6XAM - chain A; structure by X-ray diffraction, 1.48 A resolution.

Chain A:
Protein: NzeB
From: Streptomyces sp. NRRL F-5053
Sequence (401 residues; row label = number of the first residue in the row):
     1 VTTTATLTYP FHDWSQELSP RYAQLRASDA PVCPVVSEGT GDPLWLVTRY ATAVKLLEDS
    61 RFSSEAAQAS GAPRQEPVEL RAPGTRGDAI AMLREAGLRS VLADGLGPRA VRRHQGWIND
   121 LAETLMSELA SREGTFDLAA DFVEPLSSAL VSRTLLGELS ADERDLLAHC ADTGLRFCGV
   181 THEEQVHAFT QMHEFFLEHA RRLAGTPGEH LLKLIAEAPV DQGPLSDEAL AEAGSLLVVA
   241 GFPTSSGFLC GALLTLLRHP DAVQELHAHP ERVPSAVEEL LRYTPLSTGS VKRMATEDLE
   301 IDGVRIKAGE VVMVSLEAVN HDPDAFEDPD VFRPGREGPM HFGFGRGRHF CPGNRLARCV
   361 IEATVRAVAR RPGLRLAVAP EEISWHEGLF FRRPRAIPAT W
Not modelled in the structure: 1-3, 220-222
Modified residues: Cys-178 (S-hydroxycysteine; CSO)
Ion coordination: heme Fe near Cys-351 (its only coordinating residue here)
Small-molecule neighbours:
  - heme (HEM): Ser-64, Ile-90, Leu-102, Leu-106, Leu-155, Leu-236, Leu-237, Ala-240, Gly-241, Thr-244, Ser-245, Phe-248, Leu-281, Leu-286, Val-291, Arg-293, Leu-316, Gly-343, Phe-344, Gly-345, His-349, Cys-351, Pro-352, Gly-353, Ala-357, Ile-361
  - cyclo- (WMA; (3S,6S)-3-ethyl-6-[(1H-indol-3-yl)methyl]piperazine-2,5-dione), molecule 1: Gln-68, Leu-80, Ile-90, Leu-175, Leu-236, Val-239, Ala-240, Lys-292, Phe-391
  - cyclo- (WMA), molecule 2: Gln-75, Phe-177, Thr-244, Leu-286, Ser-287, Gly-289, Ser-290, Val-291, Lys-292, Leu-316, Phe-390, Phe-391
From the paper describing this entry:
  - specificity-determining residues: Ser-287
  - mutagenesis - Q75A, E76A, E317A: unchanged catalytic activity

In short:
Chain A binds heme and cyclo-. From the paper: Q75A, E76A and E317A leave catalytic activity unchanged; the
specificity determinant Ser-287.
Chain A is NzeB (Streptomyces sp. NRRL F-5053); the structure, Crystal structure of NzeB in complex with
cyclo-(L-Trp-L-homoalanine), was determined by X-ray diffraction together with 6XAI, 6XAJ, 6XAK and 6XAL from
the same study.
